PDB entry 8ZFA | electron microscopy, 2.96 A resolution | chains A and R of the 5 polymer chains in the assembly

# Chain A
Name: Guanine nucleotide-binding protein G(s) subunit alpha isoforms short
Organism: Homo sapiens
Amino-acid sequence (361 residues; numbered 1 to 394; 33 numbers in that range are skipped by the numbering (no residue carries them; nothing is unmodelled there); the number before each row is that of its first residue):
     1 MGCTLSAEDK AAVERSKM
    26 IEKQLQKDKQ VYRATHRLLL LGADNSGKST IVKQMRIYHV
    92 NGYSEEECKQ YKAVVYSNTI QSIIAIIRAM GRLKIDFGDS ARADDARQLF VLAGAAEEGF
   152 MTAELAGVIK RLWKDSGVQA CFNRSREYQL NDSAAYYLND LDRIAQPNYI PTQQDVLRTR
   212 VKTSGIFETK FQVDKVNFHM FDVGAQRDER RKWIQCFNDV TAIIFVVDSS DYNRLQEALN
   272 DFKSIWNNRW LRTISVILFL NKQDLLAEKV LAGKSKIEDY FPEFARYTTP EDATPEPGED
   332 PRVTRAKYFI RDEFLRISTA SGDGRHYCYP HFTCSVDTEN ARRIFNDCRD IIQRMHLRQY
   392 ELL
Disordered / not traced: 1-3, 92-211

# Chain R
Name: G-protein coupled receptor 4
Organism: Xenopus tropicalis
UniProt: A0A6I8PUB9 (A0A6I8PUB9_XENTR); numbering as in UniProt (aligned over 1-353)
Amino-acid sequence (353 residues; row label = number of the first residue in the row):
     1 MSNFTPDACN VDSGLDSVLP PSLYALVFTL GLPANLLALW AAWLQVRKGR ELGVYLLNLS
    61 LSDLLLICAL PPWTDYYLRR DVWGYGPGAC RLFGFVFYTN LYVGAAFLSC VSADRYLAVA
   121 HPLRFPGARP IRSAAAVSAL IWMLELAANA PPLLGEAIHR DRYNHTFCYE SYPLSGRGAA
   181 LANVGRVLAG FLLPWGVMML CYAGLLRALR GSASCEQRER RRVRRLALGL PCVALLCYGP
   241 YHALLLLRSL VFLVGGGSVD AGGGCALEER LFPAYHASLA LATLNCLADP ALYCLACPGA
   301 RGEVAKVVGG VVAWAMGKER RAWGERGGNG RGCGEGEEVG MVELRGNGRE FVV
Disordered / not traced: 1-16, 154-158, 254-262, 308-353
Disulfide bonds: Cys-90/Cys-168

# Interface between chain A and chain R
Residue-residue contacts - 42 pairs, chain A then chain R:
  Gln-35(A) with Ala-128(R)
  His-41(A) with Leu-123(R)
  Asp-225(A) with Arg-124(R), hydrogen bond (backbone-side chain)
  Val-227(A) with Leu-123(R), hydrophobic; Arg-124(R)
  Tyr-358(A) with Ala-213(R), hydrogen bond (side chain-backbone); Ser-214(R)
  Tyr-360(A) with Ser-214(R), hydrogen bond
  Phe-376(A) with Leu-123(R), hydrophobic; Arg-124(R)
  Arg-380(A) with Ala-120(R), hydrogen bond (side chain-backbone); Pro-122(R)
  Asp-381(A) with Ser-212(R), hydrogen bond; Ala-213(R), hydrogen bond (side chain-backbone); Ser-214(R), hydrogen bond
  Ile-383(A) with Pro-122(R), hydrophobic; Leu-123(R), hydrophobic
  Gln-384(A) with Val-119(R), hydrogen bond (side chain-backbone); Pro-122(R); Ala-208(R), hydrogen bond (side chain-backbone); Leu-209(R); Ser-212(R)
  Arg-385(A) with Ser-214(R); Cys-215(R); Glu-219(R)
  His-387(A) with Ala-118(R), hydrogen bond (side chain-backbone); Pro-122(R); Phe-125(R)
  Leu-388(A) with Val-119(R), hydrophobic; Leu-209(R), hydrophobic
  Gln-390(A) with Arg-50(R)
  Tyr-391(A) with Leu-52(R), hydrophobic; Asp-114(R); Arg-115(R), hydrogen bond (backbone-side chain); Ala-118(R)
  Glu-392(A) with Gln-45(R); Arg-115(R); Cys-297(R); Pro-298(R)
  Leu-393(A) with Val-119(R), hydrophobic; Leu-205(R), hydrophobic
  Leu-394(A) with Glu-219(R)
Also at the interface, not in a pair above, chain A (21 interface residues in all): Gln-31, Lys-34
Also at the interface, not in a pair above, chain R (29 interface residues in all): Glu-51, Pro-126, Arg-129, Gly-211, Val-223, Leu-226

# Overview
The interface between chain A and chain R involves 21 residues on one side and 29 on the other; the contacts
include 11 hydrogen bonds. Polar contacts include Asp-225(A)/Arg-124(R), Tyr-358(A)/Ala-213(R) and
Tyr-360(A)/Ser-214(R).
Chain A is Guanine nucleotide-binding protein G(s) subunit alpha isoforms short (Homo sapiens) and chain R is
G-protein coupled receptor 4 (Xenopus tropicalis); the structure, Cryo-EM structure of the xtGPR4-Gs complex
in pH7.2, was determined by electron microscopy together with 8ZD1, 8ZF6, 8ZF9, 8ZFC and 9JVG from the same
study.
